Entry 4N0C (X-ray diffraction, 2.90 A resolution); this record covers chains A and D of the 4 polymer chains in the assembly.

[Chain A]
Protein: H-2 class I histocompatibility antigen, L-D alpha chain
Source organism: Mus musculus
UniProt: P01897 (HA1L_MOUSE); residues 1-179 here correspond to UniProt positions 25-203 (UniProt number = residue number + 24)
Amino-acid sequence (180 residues; each row starts with the number of its first residue; numbering starts at 0):
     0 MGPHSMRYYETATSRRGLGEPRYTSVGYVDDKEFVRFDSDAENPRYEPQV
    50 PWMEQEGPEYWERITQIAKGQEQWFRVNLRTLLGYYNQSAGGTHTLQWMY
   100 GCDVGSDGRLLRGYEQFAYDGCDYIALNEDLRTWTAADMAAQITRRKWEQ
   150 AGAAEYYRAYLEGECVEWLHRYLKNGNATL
Unresolved in the structure: 0-1, 17, 176-179
Sequence notes: initiating methionine (0); engineered mutation Tyr8 (Phe32 in P01897), Thr12 (Val36 in P01897), Arg15 (Pro39 in P01897), Thr23 (Ile47 in P01897), Asp30 (Asn54 in P01897), Val49 (Ala73 in P01897), Arg131 (Lys155 in P01897)
UniProt features mapped onto this chain:
  - glycosylation (N-linked (GlcNAc...) asparagine): Asn86, Asn176
Cystine bridges: Cys101-Cys164

[Chain D]
Protein: 42F3 VmCh beta
Source organism: Mus musculus, Homo sapiens
Amino-acid sequence (243 residues; numbered -1 to 241; the number before each row is that of its first residue; numbers below 1 keep their minus sign (Met-1 is residue -1)):
    -1 MGEAAVTQSPRNKVTVTGGNVTLSCRQTNSHNYMYWYRQDTGHGLRLIHY
    49 SYGAGNLQIGDVPDGYKATRTTQEDFFLLLELASPSQTSLYFCASSDAPG
    99 QLYFGEGSKLTVLEDLKNVFPPEVAVFEPSEAEISHTQKATLVCLATGFY
   149 PDHVELSWWVNGKEVHSGVCTDPQPLKEQPALNDSRYALSSRLRVSATFW
   199 QNPRNHFRCQVQFYGLSENDEWTQDRAKPVTQIVSAEAWGRAD
Unresolved in the structure: -1 to 2
Cystine bridges: Cys23-Cys91, Cys142-Cys207

[Interface between chain A and chain D]
Residue-residue contacts - 9 pairs, chain A then chain D:
  Gln72(A) - Tyr50(D)
  Gln72(A) - Asn54(D)  hydrogen bond
  Gln72(A) - Gln56(D)
  Trp73(A) - Tyr50(D)
  Val76(A) - Asn30(D)
  Val76(A) - Tyr50(D)
  Asn77(A) - Tyr50(D)  hydrogen bond
  Thr80(A) - Asn30(D)
  Ala150(A) - Gln99(D)
Interface residues without a listed pair, chain A (8 interface residues in all): Lys146, Tyr155
Interface residues without a listed pair, chain D (7 interface residues in all): Ser28, Pro97
Interface features reported in the paper:
  - interface residues, chain A: Gln72(A), Trp73(A)
  - interface residues, chain D: Asn30(D), Tyr50(D)

[Overview]
Chain A and chain D form an interface of 8 and 7 residues respectively; the contacts include 2 hydrogen bonds.
Polar contacts include Gln72(A)-Asn54(D) and Asn77(A)-Tyr50(D). The paper reports interface residues Gln72(A),
Trp73(A) and Asn30(D) among others.
Here chain A is H-2 class I histocompatibility antigen, L-D alpha chain (Mus musculus) and chain D is 42F3
VmCh beta (Mus musculus, Homo sapiens). Entry 4N0C (42F3 TCR pCPE3/H-2Ld complex) was determined by X-ray
diffraction (same publication as 4MVB, 4MXQ, 4N5E and 4MS8).
